PDB entry 1A6T | X-ray diffraction, 2.70 A resolution | chains A and B

Chain A:
Molecule: IGG1 FAB1-ia fab (light chain)
From: Mus musculus
Notes: fragment: fab fragment; antibody fragment or engineered binder
Sequence (210 residues; each row starts with the number of its first residue; note: 1 number in that range is skipped by the numbering (no residue carries it; nothing is unmodelled there)):
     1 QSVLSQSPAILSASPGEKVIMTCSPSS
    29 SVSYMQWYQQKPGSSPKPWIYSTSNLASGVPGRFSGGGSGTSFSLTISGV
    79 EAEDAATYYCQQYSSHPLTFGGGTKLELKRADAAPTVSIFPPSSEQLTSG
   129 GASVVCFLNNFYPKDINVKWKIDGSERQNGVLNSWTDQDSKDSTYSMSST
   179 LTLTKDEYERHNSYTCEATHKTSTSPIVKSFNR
Cystine bridges: Cys23-Cys88, Cys134-Cys194
Differences from the reference sequence: conflict Ser2 (Ile24 in S25058), Ser5 (Thr27 in S25058), Leu11 (Met33 in S25058), Ile20 (Thr42 in S25058), Pro25 (Ala47 in S25058), Tyr32 (Lys53 in S25058), Pro40 (Ser61 in S25058), Ser42 (Thr63 in S25058), Pro46 (Arg67 in S25058), Ser50 (Asp71 in S25058), Asn53 (Lys74 in S25058), Gly65 (Ser86 in S25058), Phe71 (Tyr92 in S25058), Gly77 (Ser98 in S25058), Val78 (Met99 in S25058), Tyr91 (Trp112 in S25058), His94 (Asn115 in S25058), Gly100 (Ala121 in S25058)

Chain B:
Molecule: IGG1 FAB1-ia fab (heavy chain)
From: Mus musculus
Notes: fragment: fab fragment; antibody fragment or engineered binder
Sequence (217 residues; row label = number of the first residue in the row; a row labelled like 82A-82C holds insertion residues (82A, then the next letters in order)):
     1 EVQLQQSGPDLVKPGASVKISCKASGYSFSTYYMHWVKQSHGKSLEWIGR
    51 VD
   52A P
    53 DNGGTSFNQKFKGKAILTVDKSSSTAYMEL
82A-82C GSL
    83 TSEDSAVYYCARRDDYYFDFWGQGTSLTVSSAKTTPPSVYPLAPVCGGTT
   133 GSSVTLGCLVKGYFPEPVTLTWNSGSLSSGVHTFPAVLQSGLYTLSSSVT
   183 VTSSTWPSQTITCNVAHPASSTKVDKKIEPR
Cystine bridges: Cys22-Cys92, Cys140-Cys195
Differences from the reference sequence: conflict Asp10 (Glu in S38950), Lys13 (Arg in S38950), Ser28 (Thr in S38950), 33 further conflict positions vs the reference (S38950) not listed

Interface between chain A and chain B:
Contacting residue pairs - 75 pairs, chain A then chain B:
  Gln34(A) with Tyr98(B); Tyr99(B)
  Tyr36(A) with Tyr99(B); Phe100(B), hydrogen bond (side chain-backbone); Trp103(B), hydrophobic
  Gln38(A) with Gln39(B), hydrogen bond; Tyr91(B), hydrogen bond
  Ser42(A) with Tyr91(B)
  Ser43(A) with Tyr91(B); Gly104(B), hydrogen bond (side chain-backbone)
  Pro44(A) with Tyr91(B); Trp103(B)
  Pro46(A) with Tyr99(B), hydrophobic; Phe100(B); Asp101(B)
  Ile48(A) with Tyr99(B)
  Tyr49(A) with Tyr99(B), hydrophobic
  Ser50(A) with Tyr98(B)
  Ala55(A) with Tyr99(B)
  Tyr87(A) with Gln39(B); Ser44(B); Leu45(B), hydrophobic
  Tyr91(A) with Arg95(B)
  His94(A) with Trp47(B); Ser58(B); Phe59(B), hydrogen bond (side chain-backbone)
  Pro95(A) with Trp47(B), hydrophobic; Asn60(B)
  Leu96(A) with Trp47(B); Phe100(B), hydrophobic
  Phe98(A) with Leu45(B), hydrophobic; Phe100(B), hydrophobic
  Gly99(A) with Ser44(B), hydrogen bond (backbone-side chain)
  Gly100(A) with Ser44(B)
  Thr114(A) with Gly133(B)
  Ser116(A) with Thr131(B)
  Phe118(A) with Leu124(B); Ala125(B); Pro126(B); Thr137(B)
  Pro119(A) with Val127(B); Arg213(B), hydrogen bond (backbone-side chain)
  Ser121(A) with Tyr122(B); Pro123(B); Arg213(B)
  Glu123(A) with Tyr122(B); Pro123(B); Lys208(B)
  Gln124(A) with Tyr122(B); Lys143(B)
  Ser131(A) with Leu141(B)
  Val133(A) with Leu124(B), hydrophobic
  Phe135(A) with Leu124(B), hydrophobic; Phe166(B), hydrophobic; Ser178(B); Ser179(B); Ser180(B)
  Asn137(A) with His164(B), hydrogen bond; Phe166(B); Ser180(B), hydrogen bond
  Asn138(A) with His164(B)
  Leu160(A) with Val169(B), hydrophobic; Thr176(B)
  Asn161(A) with Val169(B)
  Ser162(A) with Phe166(B); Pro167(B), hydrogen bond (side chain-backbone); Val169(B)
  Trp163(A) with Pro167(B)
  Thr164(A) with Thr165(B); Phe166(B)
  Ser174(A) with His164(B), hydrogen bond; Phe166(B)
  Met175(A) with Phe166(B)
  Ser176(A) with Phe166(B); Ser178(B), hydrogen bond
Interface residues without a listed pair, chain A (48 interface residues in all): Tyr32, Trp47, Gln89, Ile117, Pro120, Ser127, Asp167, Thr180, Phe209
Interface residues without a listed pair, chain B (46 interface residues in all): His35, Val37, Lys43, Glu46, Arg50, Gln105, Leu138, Gly139, Thr182
From the paper, about this interface:
  - epitope / paratope residues, chain B: Arg50(B), Arg95(B) (from molecular simulation)

Summary:
48 residues of chain A face 46 of chain B across their interface; the contacts include 12 hydrogen bonds.
Among the polar pairs are Tyr36(A)-Phe100(B), Gln38(A)-Gln39(B) and Gln38(A)-Tyr91(B). The paper reports
epitope/paratope residues Arg50(B) and Arg95(B).
Chain A is IGG1 FAB1-ia fab (light chain) and chain B is IGG1 FAB1-ia fab (heavy chain), both from Mus
musculus; the structure, Fab fragment of MAB1-ia monoclonal antibody to human rhinovirus 14 nim-ia site, was
determined by X-ray diffraction.
